Entry 5JRG (X-ray diffraction, 2.50 A resolution); this record covers chains G and J of the 10 polymer chains in the assembly.

== Chain G ==
Protein: Histone H2A type 1-B/E
Source organism: Homo sapiens
UniProtKB: P04908 (H2A1B_HUMAN); residues 0-129 here correspond to UniProt positions 1-130 (UniProt number = residue number + 1)
Chain sequence (133 residues; numbered -3 to 129; the number before each row is that of its first residue; numbers below 1 keep their minus sign (Gly-3 is residue -3)):
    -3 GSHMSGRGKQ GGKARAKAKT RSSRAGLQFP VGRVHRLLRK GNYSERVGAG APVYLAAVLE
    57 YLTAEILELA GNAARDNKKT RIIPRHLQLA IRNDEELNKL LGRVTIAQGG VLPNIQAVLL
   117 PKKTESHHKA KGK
Unresolved in the structure: -3 to 9, 119-129
Sequence notes: expression tag (-3 to -1)

== Chain J ==
Molecule: 145-nt DNA strand
Source organism: Homo sapiens
Sequence (145 nucleotides; each row starts with the number of its first residue):
     1 ATCAATATCC ACCTGCAGAT TCTACCAAAA GTGTATTTGG AAACTGCTCC ATCAAAAGGC
    61 ATGTTCAGCT GGTTCAGCTG AACATGCCTT TTGATGGAGC AGTTTCCAAA TACACTXTTG
   121 GTAGAATCTG CAGGTGGATA TTGAT
Modified residues: 3DR (1',2'-dideoxyribofuranose-5'-phosphate) at position 117
Bound ions: Mn2+ site 1 near DT37 (its only coordinating residue here); Mn2+ site 2 near DG39 (its only coordinating residue here); Mn2+ site 3 near DG68 (its only coordinating residue here); Mn2+ site 4 near DG99 (its only coordinating residue here); Mn2+ site 5 near DG120 (its only coordinating residue here); Mn2+ site 6 near DG133 (its only coordinating residue here)

== Chain G / chain J interface ==
Pairs across the interface (20):
  Arg11(G) - DG31(J)  base contact
  Arg11(G) - DT32(J)  base contact
  Arg11(G) - DG33(J)  phosphate contact
  Ala12(G) - DT32(J)  phosphate contact
  Ala12(G) - DG33(J)  hydrogen bond to the phosphate
  Ala14(G) - DG31(J)  phosphate contact
  Ala14(G) - DT32(J)  phosphate contact
  Lys15(G) - DG31(J)  phosphate contact
  Lys15(G) - DT32(J)  hydrogen bond to the phosphate
  Thr16(G) - DG31(J)  phosphate contact
  Arg17(G) - DG31(J)  salt bridge to the phosphate
  Arg20(G) - DT32(J)  salt bridge to the phosphate
  Gly28(G) - DA30(J)  sugar contact
  Gly28(G) - DG31(J)  phosphate contact
  Arg29(G) - DA30(J)  phosphate contact
  Arg32(G) - DA30(J)  salt bridge to the phosphate
  Arg42(G) - DT38(J)  sugar contact
  Arg42(G) - DG39(J)  hydrogen bond to the sugar
  Arg77(G) - DA19(J)  hydrogen bond to the phosphate
  Arg77(G) - DT20(J)  salt bridge to the phosphate
Also at the interface, not in a pair above, chain G (13 interface residues in all): Lys13
Also at the interface, not in a pair above, chain J (9 interface residues in all): DA29

== Overview ==
13 residues of chain G and 9 residues of chain J are in contact, with 4 hydrogen bonds and 4 salt bridges.
Polar pairs include Arg42(G)-DG39(J), Ala12(G)-DG33(J) and Lys15(G)-DT32(J).
Chain G is Histone H2A type 1-B/E and chain J is a 145-nt DNA strand, both from Homo sapiens; the structure,
Crystal structure of the nucleosome containing the DNA with tetrahydrofuran (THF), was determined by X-ray
diffraction.
